Entry 8CMC (X-ray diffraction, 1.42 A resolution); this record covers chains A and B of the 3 polymer chains in the assembly.

== Chain A ==
Protein: HLA class II histocompatibility antigen, DR alpha chain
Organism: Homo sapiens
Reference sequence: P01903 (DRA_HUMAN); residues 1-182 here correspond to UniProt positions 26-207 (UniProt number = residue number + 25)
Sequence (183 residues; each row starts with the number of its first residue; numbering starts at 0):
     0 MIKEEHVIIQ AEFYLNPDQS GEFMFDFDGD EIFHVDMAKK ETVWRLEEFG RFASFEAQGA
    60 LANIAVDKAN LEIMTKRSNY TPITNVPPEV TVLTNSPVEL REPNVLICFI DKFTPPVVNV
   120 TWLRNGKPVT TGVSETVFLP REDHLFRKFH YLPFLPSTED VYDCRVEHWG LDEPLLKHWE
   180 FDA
Unresolved in the structure: 0
Disulfide bonds: Cys107-Cys163
Construct notes: initiating methionine (0)
Swiss-Prot annotation at these positions:
  - region: Glu179 to Ala182 (Connecting peptide)
  - site: Gln9 (Self- and pathogen-derived peptide antigen), Gly49 (Self-peptide antigen), Phe51 (Self- and pathogen-derived peptide antigen), Ala52 (Self-peptide antigen), Ser53 (Self- and pathogen-derived peptide antigen), Glu55 (Pathogen-derived peptide antigen), Asn62 (Self- and pathogen-derived peptide antigen), Asn69 (Pathogen-derived peptide antigen), Arg76 (Self- and pathogen-derived peptide antigen)
  - glycosylation (N-linked (GlcNAc...) asparagine): Asn78, Asn118

== Chain B ==
Protein: Human leukocyte antigen DR beta chain allotype DR1 (DRB1*0101)
Organism: Homo sapiens
Sequence (194 residues; numbered -3 to 190; the number before each row is that of its first residue; numbers below 1 keep their minus sign (Met-3 is residue -3)):
    -3 MGSMGDTRPR FLWQLKFECH FFNGTERVRL LERCIYNQEE SVRFDSDVGE YRAVTELGRP
    57 DAEYWNSQKD LLEQRRAAVD TYCRHNYGVG ESFTVQRRVE PKVTVYPSKT QPLQHHNLLV
   117 CSVSGFYPGS IEVRWFRNGQ EEKAGVVSTG LIQNGDWTFQ TLVMLETVPR SGEVYTCQVE
   177 HPSVTSPLTV EWRA
Unresolved in the structure: -3 to -2
Disulfide bonds: Cys15-Cys79, Cys117-Cys173

== How chain A and chain B interact ==
Pairs across the interface (119; chain A residue first):
  Glu3(A) - Phe17(B)
  Glu3(A) - Asn19(B)  hydrogen bond (backbone-backbone)
  Glu4(A) - His16(B)  salt bridge
  Glu4(A) - Phe17(B)
  Glu4(A) - Phe18(B)
  His5(A) - Cys15(B)
  His5(A) - His16(B)
  His5(A) - Phe17(B)  hydrogen bond (backbone-backbone)
  His5(A) - Val91(B)
  Val6(A) - Cys15(B)
  Val6(A) - His16(B)
  Ile7(A) - Phe13(B)
  Ile7(A) - Glu14(B)
  Ile7(A) - Cys15(B)  hydrogen bond (backbone-backbone)
  Ile7(A) - Phe17(B)  hydrophobic
  Ile8(A) - Phe13(B)
  Ile8(A) - Glu14(B)
  Gln9(A) - Leu11(B)
  Gln9(A) - Lys12(B)
  Gln9(A) - Phe13(B)  hydrogen bond (backbone-backbone)
  Gln9(A) - Tyr78(B)  hydrogen bond
  Ala10(A) - Leu11(B)
  Glu11(A) - Gln10(B)
  Glu11(A) - Leu11(B)  hydrogen bond (backbone-backbone)
  Glu11(A) - Phe13(B)
  Phe12(A) - Leu8(B)  hydrophobic
  Phe12(A) - Trp9(B)
  Phe12(A) - Gln10(B)
  Tyr13(A) - Leu8(B)
  Tyr13(A) - Trp9(B)  hydrogen bond (backbone-backbone)
  Leu14(A) - Arg6(B)
  Leu14(A) - Phe7(B)
  Asn15(A) - Arg6(B)
  Asn15(A) - Phe7(B)  hydrogen bond (backbone-backbone)
  Pro16(A) - Arg4(B)
  Pro16(A) - Pro5(B)
  Pro16(A) - Arg6(B)
  Asp17(A) - Arg6(B)  salt bridge
  Phe24(A) - Asn82(B)
  Phe26(A) - Thr90(B)
  Phe26(A) - Val91(B)
  Phe26(A) - Tyr123(B)
  Phe26(A) - Trp153(B)  hydrophobic
  Asp27(A) - Gln149(B)
  Gly28(A) - Gln149(B)
  Asp29(A) - Tyr123(B)
  Asp29(A) - Gln149(B)
  Asp29(A) - Gly151(B)
  Asp29(A) - Trp153(B)
  Glu30(A) - Trp153(B)  hydrogen bond (backbone-side chain)
  Ile31(A) - Trp153(B)  hydrophobic
  Arg44(A) - Gly151(B)  hydrogen bond (side chain-backbone)
  Arg44(A) - Asp152(B)
  Arg44(A) - Trp153(B)
  Leu45(A) - Arg93(B)
  Leu45(A) - Asp152(B)
  Leu45(A) - Trp153(B)  hydrophobic
  Phe48(A) - Phe89(B)  hydrophobic
  Phe48(A) - Trp153(B)
  Phe51(A) - Phe89(B)  hydrophobic
  Ala52(A) - Val85(B)  hydrophobic
  Ala52(A) - Phe89(B)  hydrophobic
  Asp66(A) - Trp9(B)
  Asp66(A) - Leu11(B)
  Asn69(A) - Trp9(B)
  Leu70(A) - Phe7(B)
  Leu70(A) - Leu8(B)
  Leu70(A) - Trp9(B)  hydrophobic
  Met73(A) - Trp9(B)  hydrophobic
  Met73(A) - Tyr32(B)  hydrophobic
  Met73(A) - Leu53(B)  hydrophobic
  Met73(A) - Asp57(B)
  Thr74(A) - Phe7(B)
  Thr74(A) - Tyr32(B)
  Arg76(A) - Leu53(B)  hydrogen bond (side chain-backbone)
  Arg76(A) - Pro56(B)
  Arg76(A) - Asp57(B)  salt bridge
  Ser77(A) - Tyr32(B)  hydrogen bond
  Ser77(A) - Leu53(B)
  Tyr79(A) - Phe7(B)
  Thr80(A) - Phe7(B)
  Thr80(A) - Tyr32(B)  hydrogen bond (backbone-side chain)
  Thr80(A) - Asn33(B)  hydrogen bond (backbone-side chain)
  Pro81(A) - Pro5(B)  hydrophobic
  Pro81(A) - Arg6(B)
  Pro81(A) - Phe7(B)  hydrophobic
  Pro81(A) - Asn33(B)  hydrogen bond (backbone-side chain)
  Ile82(A) - Arg6(B)  hydrogen bond (backbone-backbone)
  Ile82(A) - Leu8(B)  hydrophobic
  Ile82(A) - Asn33(B)
  Val85(A) - Gln34(B)
  Leu92(A) - Ile148(B)  hydrophobic
  Leu92(A) - Gln156(B)
  Thr93(A) - Gln156(B)  hydrogen bond (backbone-side chain)
  Asn94(A) - Ser120(B)
  Asn94(A) - Gln156(B)  hydrogen bond (backbone-side chain)
  Ser95(A) - Ser120(B)
  Pro96(A) - Lys98(B)
  Pro96(A) - Tyr102(B)
  Pro96(A) - Ser118(B)
  Thr113(A) - Leu8(B)
  Pro115(A) - Leu8(B)
  Arg140(A) - Lys12(B)  hydrogen bond (backbone-side chain)
  Asp142(A) - Gln34(B)  hydrogen bond (backbone-side chain)
  His143(A) - Gln10(B)  hydrogen bond (backbone-side chain)
  His143(A) - Lys12(B)  hydrogen bond
  His143(A) - Arg29(B)  hydrogen bond
  His143(A) - Ile31(B)
  Leu144(A) - Gln34(B)
  Phe145(A) - Leu8(B)  hydrophobic
  Phe145(A) - Gln10(B)
  Arg146(A) - Gln149(B)
  Phe148(A) - Gln149(B)
  Phe148(A) - Asn150(B)
  Phe148(A) - Gly151(B)
  Tyr150(A) - Asn150(B)  hydrogen bond (side chain-backbone)
  Tyr150(A) - Gly151(B)
  Trp168(A) - Asp2(B)  hydrogen bond (side chain-backbone)
  Trp168(A) - Arg6(B)
Other interface residues (no listed pair), chain A (59 interface residues in all): Lys2, Ile106, Pro114, Pro139
Other interface residues (no listed pair), chain B (49 interface residues in all): Glu36, Gly54, Tyr83, Thr100, Ser126

== In short ==
The interface between chain A and chain B involves 59 residues on one side and 49 on the other; the contacts
include 25 hydrogen bonds and 3 salt bridges. Polar pairs include Glu4(A)-His16(B), Asp17(A)-Arg6(B) and
Arg76(A)-Asp57(B).
Chain A is HLA class II histocompatibility antigen, DR alpha chain and chain B is Human leukocyte antigen DR
beta chain allotype DR1 (DRB1*0101), both from Homo sapiens; the structure, Human Leukocyte Antigen class II
allotype DR1 presenting SARS-CoV-2 Spike peptide S511-530, was determined by X-ray diffraction, deposited
together with 8CMB, 8CMD, 8CME, 8CMF, 8CMG, 8CMH and 8CMI.
